PDB entry 4UNY | X-ray diffraction, 2.90 A resolution | chains B and D of the 6 polymer chains in the assembly

# Chain B (and D)
Molecule: H3 haemagglutinin HA2 chain
Source organism: Influenza A virus (A/CANINE/COLORADO/17864/2006(H3N8))
Notes: chain D of this document is another copy of the same molecule, construct and numbering; everything in this record applies to it too
Amino-acid sequence (173 residues; row label = number of the first residue in the row):
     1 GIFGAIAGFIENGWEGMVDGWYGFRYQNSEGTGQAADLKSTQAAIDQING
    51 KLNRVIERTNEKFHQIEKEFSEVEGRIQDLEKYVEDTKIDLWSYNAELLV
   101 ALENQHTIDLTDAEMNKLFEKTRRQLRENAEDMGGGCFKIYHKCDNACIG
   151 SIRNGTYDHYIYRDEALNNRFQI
Disulfide bonds: Cys144-Cys148
Covalent attachments: N-acetylglucosamine (NAG) linked to Asn154
What the authors report for this chain:
  - post-translational modification sites: Asn154 (proposed by the authors, not directly observed)

# How chain B and chain D interact
Contacting residue pairs (50):
  Phe3(B) - Ile2(D)
  Phe3(B) - Phe3(D)  hydrophobic
  Arg54(B) - Leu98(D)
  Arg54(B) - Ala101(D)
  Asn60(B) - Asp90(D)
  Lys62(B) - Asp86(D)  salt bridge
  Lys62(B) - Asp90(D)  salt bridge
  His64(B) - Asp79(D)  salt bridge
  Gln65(B) - Tyr83(D)
  Ile66(B) - Asp79(D)
  Ile66(B) - Leu80(D)  hydrophobic
  Ile66(B) - Tyr83(D)  hydrophobic
  Lys68(B) - Tyr83(D)  hydrogen bond
  Phe70(B) - Arg76(D)
  Glu74(B) - Arg76(D)  salt bridge
  Ile77(B) - Arg76(D)
  Leu80(B) - Leu80(D)  hydrophobic
  Glu81(B) - Arg76(D)  salt bridge
  Glu81(B) - Leu80(D)
  Val84(B) - Tyr83(D)  hydrophobic
  Val84(B) - Val84(D)  hydrophobic
  Glu85(B) - Tyr83(D)  hydrogen bond
  Lys88(B) - Tyr83(D)  hydrogen bond
  Lys88(B) - Thr87(D)
  Leu91(B) - Leu91(D)  hydrophobic
  Trp92(B) - Leu91(D)
  Trp92(B) - Tyr94(D)  hydrophobic
  Asn95(B) - Leu91(D)
  Asn95(B) - Tyr94(D)
  Leu99(B) - Tyr94(D)
  His106(B) - Gln105(D)
  Ala113(B) - Ile2(D)  hydrophobic
  Lys117(B) - Gly1(D)  hydrogen bond (side chain-backbone)
  Lys117(B) - Ile2(D)
  Lys117(B) - Gly4(D)
  Arg124(B) - Phe9(D)
  Arg124(B) - Phe119(D)
  Arg124(B) - Asp132(D)  salt bridge
  Arg127(B) - Glu131(D)  salt bridge
  Arg127(B) - Asp132(D)
  Arg127(B) - Met133(D)
  Arg127(B) - Tyr141(D)  hydrogen bond
  Glu128(B) - Glu131(D)
  Glu128(B) - Arg170(D)  salt bridge
  Tyr160(B) - Lys139(D)
  Arg163(B) - Glu131(D)  salt bridge
  Arg163(B) - Tyr141(D)
  Arg163(B) - Arg170(D)  hydrogen bond (side chain-backbone)
  Leu167(B) - Arg170(D)
  Leu167(B) - Phe171(D)  hydrophobic
Also at the interface, not in a pair above, chain B (34 interface residues in all): Gln78, Leu102, Asp109, Arg123, Phe171
Also at the interface, not in a pair above, chain D (31 interface residues in all): Asn95, Glu97, Leu102, Asp109, Arg123

# In short
Chain B and chain D form an interface of 34 and 31 residues respectively, with 6 hydrogen bonds and 9 salt
bridges. Polar contacts include Lys62(B)-Asp86(D), Lys62(B)-Asp90(D) and His64(B)-Asp79(D). Covalently linked
N-acetylglucosamine: at Asn154(B). From the paper: a modification site at Asn154(B).
Chain B and chain D are both H3 haemagglutinin HA2 chain (Influenza A virus
(A/CANINE/COLORADO/17864/2006(H3N8))); the structure, Structure of the A_Equine_Newmarket_2_93 H3
haemagglutinin in complex with 6SO4-3SLN, was determined by X-ray diffraction (same publication as 4UNW, 4UNX,
4UNZ, 4UO0, 4UO1, 4UO2 and 8 further entries).
